Entry 8JXI (electron microscopy, 3.40 A resolution); this record covers chains A and G of the 5 polymer chains in the assembly.

== Chain A ==
Protein: LDL receptor related protein 2
Organism: Rattus norvegicus
UniProt: A0A0G2K9W7 (A0A0G2K9W7_RAT); numbering as in UniProt (aligned over 1-4660)
Sequence (4660 residues; each row starts with the number of its first residue):
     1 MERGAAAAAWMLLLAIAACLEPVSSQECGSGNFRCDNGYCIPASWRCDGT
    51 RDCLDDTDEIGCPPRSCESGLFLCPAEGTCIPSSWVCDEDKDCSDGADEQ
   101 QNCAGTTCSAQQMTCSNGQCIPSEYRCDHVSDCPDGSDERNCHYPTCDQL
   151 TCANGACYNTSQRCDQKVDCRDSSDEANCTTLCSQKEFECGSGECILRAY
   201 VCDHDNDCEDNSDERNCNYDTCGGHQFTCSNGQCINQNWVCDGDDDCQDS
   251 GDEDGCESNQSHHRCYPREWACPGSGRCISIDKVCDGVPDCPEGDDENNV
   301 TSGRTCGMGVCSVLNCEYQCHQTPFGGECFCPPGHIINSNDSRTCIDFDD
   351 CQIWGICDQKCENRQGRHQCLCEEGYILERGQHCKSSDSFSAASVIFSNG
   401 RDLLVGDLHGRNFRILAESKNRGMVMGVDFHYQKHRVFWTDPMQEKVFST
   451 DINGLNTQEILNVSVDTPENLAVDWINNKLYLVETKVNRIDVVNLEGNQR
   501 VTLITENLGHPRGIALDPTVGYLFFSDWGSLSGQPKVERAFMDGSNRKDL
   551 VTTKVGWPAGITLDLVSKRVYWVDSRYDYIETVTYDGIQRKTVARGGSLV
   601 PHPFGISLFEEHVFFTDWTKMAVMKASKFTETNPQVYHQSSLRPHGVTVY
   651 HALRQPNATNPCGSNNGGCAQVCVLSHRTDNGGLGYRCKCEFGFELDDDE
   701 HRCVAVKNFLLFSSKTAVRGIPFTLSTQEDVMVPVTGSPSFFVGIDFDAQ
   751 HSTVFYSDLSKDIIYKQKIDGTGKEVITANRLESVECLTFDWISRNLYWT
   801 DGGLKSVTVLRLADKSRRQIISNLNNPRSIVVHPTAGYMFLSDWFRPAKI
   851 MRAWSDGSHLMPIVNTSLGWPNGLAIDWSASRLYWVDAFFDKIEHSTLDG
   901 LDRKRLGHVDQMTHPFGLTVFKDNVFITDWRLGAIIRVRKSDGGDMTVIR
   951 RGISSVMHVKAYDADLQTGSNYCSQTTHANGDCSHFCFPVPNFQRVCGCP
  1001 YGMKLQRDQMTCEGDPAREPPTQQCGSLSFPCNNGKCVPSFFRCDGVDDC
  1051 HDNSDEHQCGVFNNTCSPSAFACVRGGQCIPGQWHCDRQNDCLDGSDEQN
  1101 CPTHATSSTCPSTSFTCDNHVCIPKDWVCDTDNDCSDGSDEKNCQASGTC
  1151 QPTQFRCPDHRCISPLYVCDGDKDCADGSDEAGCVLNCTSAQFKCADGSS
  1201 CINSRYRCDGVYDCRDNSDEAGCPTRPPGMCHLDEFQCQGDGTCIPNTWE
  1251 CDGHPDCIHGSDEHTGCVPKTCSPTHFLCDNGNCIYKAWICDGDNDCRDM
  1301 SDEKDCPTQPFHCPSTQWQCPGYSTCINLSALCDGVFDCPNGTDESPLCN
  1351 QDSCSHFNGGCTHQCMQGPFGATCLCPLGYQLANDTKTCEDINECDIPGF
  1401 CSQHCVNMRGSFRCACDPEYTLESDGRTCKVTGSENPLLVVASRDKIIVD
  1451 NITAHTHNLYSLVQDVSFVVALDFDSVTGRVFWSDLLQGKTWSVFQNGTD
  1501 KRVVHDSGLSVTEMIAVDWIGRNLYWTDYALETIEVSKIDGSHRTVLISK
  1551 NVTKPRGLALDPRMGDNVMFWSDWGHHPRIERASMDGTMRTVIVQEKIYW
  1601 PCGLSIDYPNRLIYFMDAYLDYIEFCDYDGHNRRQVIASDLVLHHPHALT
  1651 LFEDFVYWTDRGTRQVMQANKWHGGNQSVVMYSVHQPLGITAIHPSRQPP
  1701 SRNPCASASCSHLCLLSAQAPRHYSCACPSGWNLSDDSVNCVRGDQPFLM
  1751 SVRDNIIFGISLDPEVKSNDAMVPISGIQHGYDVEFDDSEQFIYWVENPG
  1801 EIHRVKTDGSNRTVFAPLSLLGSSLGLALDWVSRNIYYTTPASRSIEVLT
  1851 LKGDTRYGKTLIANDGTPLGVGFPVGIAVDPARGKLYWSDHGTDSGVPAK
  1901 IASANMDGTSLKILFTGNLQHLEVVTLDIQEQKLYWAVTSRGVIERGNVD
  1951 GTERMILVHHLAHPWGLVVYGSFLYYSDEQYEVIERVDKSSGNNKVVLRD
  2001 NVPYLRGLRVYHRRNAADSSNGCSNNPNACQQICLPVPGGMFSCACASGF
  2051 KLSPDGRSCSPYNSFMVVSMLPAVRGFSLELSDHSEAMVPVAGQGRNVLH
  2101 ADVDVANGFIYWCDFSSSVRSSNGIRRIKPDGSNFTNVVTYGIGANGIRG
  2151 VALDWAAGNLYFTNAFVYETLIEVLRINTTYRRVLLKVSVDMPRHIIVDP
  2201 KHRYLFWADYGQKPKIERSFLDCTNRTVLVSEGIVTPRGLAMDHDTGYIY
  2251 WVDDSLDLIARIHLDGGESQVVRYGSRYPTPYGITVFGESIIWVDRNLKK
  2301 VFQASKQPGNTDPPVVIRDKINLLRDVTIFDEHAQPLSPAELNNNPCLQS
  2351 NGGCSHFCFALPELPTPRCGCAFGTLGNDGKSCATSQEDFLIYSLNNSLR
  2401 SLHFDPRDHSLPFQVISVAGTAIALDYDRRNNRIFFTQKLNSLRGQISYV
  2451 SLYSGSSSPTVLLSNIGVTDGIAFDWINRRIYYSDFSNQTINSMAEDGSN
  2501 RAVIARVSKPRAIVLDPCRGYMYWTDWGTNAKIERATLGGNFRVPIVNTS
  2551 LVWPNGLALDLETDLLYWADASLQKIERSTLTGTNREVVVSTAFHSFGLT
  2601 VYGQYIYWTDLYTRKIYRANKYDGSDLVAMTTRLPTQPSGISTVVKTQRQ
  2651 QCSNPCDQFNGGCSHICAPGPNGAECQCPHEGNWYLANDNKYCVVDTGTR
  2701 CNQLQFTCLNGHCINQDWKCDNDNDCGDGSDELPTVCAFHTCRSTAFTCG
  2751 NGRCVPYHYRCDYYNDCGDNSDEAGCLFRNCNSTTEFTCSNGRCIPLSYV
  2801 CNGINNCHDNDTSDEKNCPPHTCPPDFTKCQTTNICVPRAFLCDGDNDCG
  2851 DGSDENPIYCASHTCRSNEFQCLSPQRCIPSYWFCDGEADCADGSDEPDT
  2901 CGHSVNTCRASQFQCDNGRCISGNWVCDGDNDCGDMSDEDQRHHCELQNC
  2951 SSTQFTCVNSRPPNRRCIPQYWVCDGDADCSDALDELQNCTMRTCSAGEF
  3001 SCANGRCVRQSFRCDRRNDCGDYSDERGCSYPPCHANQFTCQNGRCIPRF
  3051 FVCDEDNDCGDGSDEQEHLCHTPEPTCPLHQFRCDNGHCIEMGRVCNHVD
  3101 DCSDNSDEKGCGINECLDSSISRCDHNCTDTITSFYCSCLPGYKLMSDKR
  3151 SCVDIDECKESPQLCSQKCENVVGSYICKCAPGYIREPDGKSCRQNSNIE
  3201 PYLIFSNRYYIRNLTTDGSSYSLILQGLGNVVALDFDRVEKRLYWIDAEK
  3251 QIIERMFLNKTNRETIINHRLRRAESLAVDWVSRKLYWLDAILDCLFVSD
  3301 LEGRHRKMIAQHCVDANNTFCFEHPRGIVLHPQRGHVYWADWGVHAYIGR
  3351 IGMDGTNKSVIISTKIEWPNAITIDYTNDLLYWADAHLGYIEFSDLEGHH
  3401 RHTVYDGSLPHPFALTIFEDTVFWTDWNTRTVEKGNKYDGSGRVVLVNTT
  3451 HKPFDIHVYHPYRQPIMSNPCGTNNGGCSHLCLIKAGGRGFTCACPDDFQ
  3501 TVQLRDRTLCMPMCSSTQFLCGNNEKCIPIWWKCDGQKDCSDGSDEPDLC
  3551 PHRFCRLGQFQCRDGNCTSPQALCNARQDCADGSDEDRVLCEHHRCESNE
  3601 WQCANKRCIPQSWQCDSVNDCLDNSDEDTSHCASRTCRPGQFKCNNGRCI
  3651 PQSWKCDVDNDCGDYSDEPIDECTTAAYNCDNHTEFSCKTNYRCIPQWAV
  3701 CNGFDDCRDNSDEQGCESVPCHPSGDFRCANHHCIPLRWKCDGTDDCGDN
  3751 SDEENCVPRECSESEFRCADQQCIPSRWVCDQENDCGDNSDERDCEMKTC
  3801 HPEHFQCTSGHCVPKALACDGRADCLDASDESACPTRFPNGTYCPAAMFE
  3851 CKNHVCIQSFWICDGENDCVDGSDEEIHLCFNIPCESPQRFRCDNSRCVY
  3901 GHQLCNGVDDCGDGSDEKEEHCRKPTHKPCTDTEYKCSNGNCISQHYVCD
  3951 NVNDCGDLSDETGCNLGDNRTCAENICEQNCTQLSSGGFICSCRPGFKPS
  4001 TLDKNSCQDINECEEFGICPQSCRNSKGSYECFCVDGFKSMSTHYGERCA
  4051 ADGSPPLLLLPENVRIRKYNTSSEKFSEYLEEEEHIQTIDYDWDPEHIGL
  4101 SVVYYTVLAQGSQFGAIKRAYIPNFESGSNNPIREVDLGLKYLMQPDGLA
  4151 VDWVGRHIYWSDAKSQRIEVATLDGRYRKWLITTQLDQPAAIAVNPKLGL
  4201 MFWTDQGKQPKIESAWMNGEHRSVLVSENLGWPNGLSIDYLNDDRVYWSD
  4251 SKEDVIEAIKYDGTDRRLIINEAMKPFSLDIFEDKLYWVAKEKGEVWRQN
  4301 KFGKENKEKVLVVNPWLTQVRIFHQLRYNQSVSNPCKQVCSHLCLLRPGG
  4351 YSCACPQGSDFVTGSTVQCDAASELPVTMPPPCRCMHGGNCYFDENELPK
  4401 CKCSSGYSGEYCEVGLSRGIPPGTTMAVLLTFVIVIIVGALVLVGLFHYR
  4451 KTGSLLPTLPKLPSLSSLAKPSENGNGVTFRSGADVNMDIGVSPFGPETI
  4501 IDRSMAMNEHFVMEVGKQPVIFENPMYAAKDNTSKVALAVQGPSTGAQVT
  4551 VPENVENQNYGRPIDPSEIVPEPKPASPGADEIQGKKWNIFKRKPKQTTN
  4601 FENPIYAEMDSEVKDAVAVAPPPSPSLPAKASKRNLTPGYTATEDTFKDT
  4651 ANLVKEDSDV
Unresolved in the structure: 1-185, 1316-3164, 3202-4660
Disulfides: C190-C208, C202-C217, C222-C234, C229-C247, C241-C256, C265-C278, C272-C291, C285-C306, C311-C320, C316-C329, C331-C345, C351-C361, C357-C370, C372-C384, C662-C673, C669-C688, C690-C703, C973-C987, C983-C997, C999-C1012, C1025-C1037, C1032-C1050, C1044-C1059, C1066-C1079, C1073-C1092, C1086-C1101, C1110-C1122, C1117-C1135, C1129-C1144, C1150-C1162, C1157-C1175, C1169-C1184, C1188-C1201, C1195-C1214, C1208-C1223, C1231-C1244, C1238-C1257, C1251-C1267, C1272-C1284, C1279-C1297, C1291-C1306, C3165-C3178, C3180-C3193
Glycans and other covalent adducts: N-acetylglucosamine (NAG) linked to N340, N462, N657, N865, N1063, N1187; 2-acetamido-2-deoxy-alpha-D-galactopyranose (A2G) linked to T1022, T1103, T1109, T1225
Metal / ion sites: Ca2+ site 1: Y200, D203, D205, D207, D213, E214; Ca2+ site 2: W239, D242, D244, D246, D252, E253; Ca2+ site 3: K283, D286, V288, D290, D296, E297; Ca2+ site 4: S575, D578, P601, T1131; Ca2+ site 5: A888, D891, T913; Ca2+ site 6: F1042, D1045, V1047, D1049, D1055, E1056; Ca2+ site 7: W1084, D1087, Q1089, D1091, D1097, E1098; Ca2+ site 8: W1127, D1130, D1132, D1134, D1140, E1141; Ca2+ site 9: Y1167, D1170, D1172, D1174, D1180, E1181; Ca2+ site 10: Y1206, D1209, V1211, D1213, D1219, E1220; Ca2+ site 11: W1249, D1252, H1254, D1262, E1263; Ca2+ site 12: W1289, D1292, D1294, D1296, D1302, E1303
Residues lining bound ligands:
  - 2-acetamido-2-deoxy-alpha-D-galactopyranose (A2G), molecule 1: D220, T221, C222, G223, T679
  - 2-acetamido-2-deoxy-alpha-D-galactopyranose (A2G), molecule 2: N1064, T1065, P1068
  - 2-acetamido-2-deoxy-alpha-D-galactopyranose (A2G), molecule 3: S1147, T1149, C1150, Q1151

== Chain G ==
Protein: unclear peptide
Organism: Rattus norvegicus
Sequence (6 residues; each row starts with the number of its first residue; X marks 6 residues of unknown identity (built as UNK)):
     1 XXXXXX

== Chain A / chain G interface ==
Chain A residues in contact with chain G, 7 residues: M426, R512, W528, W557, H602, W618, D1132

== In short ==
Chain A and chain G make no direct contact in this assembly. Chain A binds 3 copies of
2-acetamido-2-deoxy-alpha-D-galactopyranose. Covalently linked N-acetylglucosamine: at N340(A), N462(A),
N657(A), N865(A), N1063(A) and N1187(A). 2-acetamido-2-deoxy-alpha-D-galactopyranose is covalently linked to
T1022(A), T1103(A), T1109(A) and T1225(A).
Chain A is LDL receptor related protein 2 and chain G is unclear peptide, both from Rattus norvegicus; the
structure, rat megalin RAP complex wingB, was determined by electron microscopy together with 8JUT, 8JUU,
8JX8, 8JX9, 8JXA, 8JXB and 5 further entries from the same study.
